Entry 3UF2 (X-ray diffraction, 2.75 A resolution); this record covers chains A and B.

[Chain A (and B)]
Name: Macrophage colony-stimulating factor 1
From: Homo sapiens
Notes: chain B of this document is another copy of the same molecule, construct and numbering; everything in this record applies to it too
UniProt: P09603 (CSF1_HUMAN); residues 1-149 here correspond to UniProt positions 33-181 (UniProt number = residue number + 32)
Amino-acid sequence (153 residues; row label = number of the first residue in the row; numbers below 1 keep their minus sign (Gly-3 is residue -3)):
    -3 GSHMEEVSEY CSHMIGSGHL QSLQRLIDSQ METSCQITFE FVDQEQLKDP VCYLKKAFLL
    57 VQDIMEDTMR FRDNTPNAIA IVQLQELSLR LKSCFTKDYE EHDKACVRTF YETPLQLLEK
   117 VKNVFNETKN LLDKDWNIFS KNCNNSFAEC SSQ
Disordered / not traced: -3 to 2, 95-99, 148-149 (chain B: -3 to 5, 95-96, 147-149)
Disulfides: Cys7-Cys90, Cys48-Cys139, Cys102-Cys146
Sequence notes: expression tag (-3 to 0)
UniProt features mapped onto this chain:
  - glycosylation (N-linked (GlcNAc...) asparagine): Asn122, Asn140

[How chain A and chain B interact]
Contacting residue pairs - 35 pairs, chain A then chain B:
  Asp24(A) with Arg68(B), salt bridge; Thr71(B)
  Ser25(A) with Gln26(B), hydrogen bond (backbone-side chain); Phe67(B); Asn73(B), hydrogen bond (backbone-side chain)
  Gln26(A) with Ser25(B), hydrogen bond (side chain-backbone); Gln26(B); Met27(B), hydrogen bond (side chain-backbone); Phe67(B)
  Met27(A) with Gln26(B), hydrogen bond (backbone-side chain); Met65(B), hydrophobic; Arg66(B); Phe67(B), hydrophobic; Pro110(B), hydrophobic
  Glu28(A) with Arg66(B), salt bridge; Phe67(B); Arg68(B), hydrogen bond (side chain-backbone)
  Thr29(A) with Ile33(B)
  Cys31(A) with Cys31(B), disulfide; Gln32(B); Ile33(B), hydrophobic
  Ile33(A) with Ser30(B); Cys31(B)
  Thr64(A) with Glu28(B)
  Met65(A) with Met27(B), hydrophobic
  Arg66(A) with Met27(B); Glu28(B), salt bridge
  Phe67(A) with Ser25(B); Gln26(B); Met27(B), hydrophobic
  Arg68(A) with Asp24(B), salt bridge; Glu28(B)
  Thr71(A) with Asp24(B)
  Asn73(A) with Ser25(B), hydrogen bond (side chain-backbone)
  Pro110(A) with Met27(B), hydrophobic
Also at the interface, not in a pair above, chain A (19 interface residues in all): Gln20, Ile23, Leu114
Also at the interface, not in a pair above, chain B (18 interface residues in all): Thr29, Thr64
Inter-chain disulfides: Cys31(A)-Cys31(B)

[Overview]
19 residues of chain A and 18 residues of chain B are in contact; the contacts include 1 disulfide bond, 7
hydrogen bonds and 4 salt bridges. Polar contacts include Asp24(A)-Arg68(B), Glu28(A)-Arg66(B) and
Ser25(A)-Gln26(B).
Both chains are Macrophage colony-stimulating factor 1 (Homo sapiens). Entry 3UF2 (Crystal structure of the
human Colony-Stimulating Factor 1 (hCSF-1) cytokine) was determined by X-ray diffraction (same publication as
3UEZ, 3UF5, 4ADF and 4ADQ).
